7YEZ - chains E and R of the 22 polymer chains in the assembly; structure by electron microscopy, 3.40 A resolution.

# Chain E
Molecule: RNA helicase
Organism: Mammalian orthoreovirus 3
Notes: EC 3.6.4.13
Reference sequence: C9E874 (C9E874_9REOV); numbering as in UniProt (aligned over 1-1275)
Sequence (1275 residues; numbered 1 to 1275; the number before each row is that of its first residue):
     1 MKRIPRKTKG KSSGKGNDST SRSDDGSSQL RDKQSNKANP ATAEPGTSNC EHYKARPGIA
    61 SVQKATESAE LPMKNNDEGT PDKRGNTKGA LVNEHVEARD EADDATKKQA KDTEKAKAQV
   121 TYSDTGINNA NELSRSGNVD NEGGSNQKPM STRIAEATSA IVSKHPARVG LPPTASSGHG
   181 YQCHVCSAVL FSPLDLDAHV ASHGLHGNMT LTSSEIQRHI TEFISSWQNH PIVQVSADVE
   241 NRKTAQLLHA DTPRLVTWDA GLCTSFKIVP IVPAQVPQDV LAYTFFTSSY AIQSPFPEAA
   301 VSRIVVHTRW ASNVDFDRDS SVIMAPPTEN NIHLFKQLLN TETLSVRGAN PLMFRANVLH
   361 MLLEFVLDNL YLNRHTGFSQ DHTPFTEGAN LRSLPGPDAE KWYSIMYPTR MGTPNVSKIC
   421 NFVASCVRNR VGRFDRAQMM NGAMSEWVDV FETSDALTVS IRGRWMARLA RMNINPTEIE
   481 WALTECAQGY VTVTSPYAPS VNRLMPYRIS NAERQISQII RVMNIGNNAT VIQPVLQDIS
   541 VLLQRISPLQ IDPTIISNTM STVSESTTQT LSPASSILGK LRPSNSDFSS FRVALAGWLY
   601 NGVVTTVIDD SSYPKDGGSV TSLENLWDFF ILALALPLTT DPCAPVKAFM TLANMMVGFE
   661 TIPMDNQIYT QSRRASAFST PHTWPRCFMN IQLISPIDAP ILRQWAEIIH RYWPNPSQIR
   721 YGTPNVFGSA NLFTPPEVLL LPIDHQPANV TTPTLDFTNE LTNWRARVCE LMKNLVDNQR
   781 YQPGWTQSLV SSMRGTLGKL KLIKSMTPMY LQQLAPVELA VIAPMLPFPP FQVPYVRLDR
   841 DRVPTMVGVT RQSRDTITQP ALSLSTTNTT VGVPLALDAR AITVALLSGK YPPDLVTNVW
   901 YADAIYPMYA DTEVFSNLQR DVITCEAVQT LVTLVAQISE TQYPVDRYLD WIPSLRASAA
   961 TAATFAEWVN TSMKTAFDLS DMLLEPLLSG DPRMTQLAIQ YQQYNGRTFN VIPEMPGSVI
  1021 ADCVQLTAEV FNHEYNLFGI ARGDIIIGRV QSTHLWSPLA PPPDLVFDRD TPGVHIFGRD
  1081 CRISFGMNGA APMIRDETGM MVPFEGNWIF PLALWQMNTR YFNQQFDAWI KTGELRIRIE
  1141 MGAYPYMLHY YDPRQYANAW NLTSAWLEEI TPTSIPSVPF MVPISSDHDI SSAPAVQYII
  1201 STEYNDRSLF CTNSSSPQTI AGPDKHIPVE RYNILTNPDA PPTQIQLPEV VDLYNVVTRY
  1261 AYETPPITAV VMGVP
Disordered / not traced: 1-215

# Chain R
Molecule: RNA-directed RNA polymerase
Organism: Mammalian orthoreovirus 3
Notes: EC 2.7.7.48
Reference sequence: C9E870 (C9E870_9REOV); residue numbers follow UniProt; this construct covers 1-1267
Sequence (1267 residues; numbered 1 to 1267; the number before each row is that of its first residue):
     1 MSSMILTQFG PFIESISGIT DQSNDVFENA AKAFSMFTRS DVYKALDEIP FSEDAMLPIP
    61 PTIYTKPSHD SYYYIDALNR VRRKTYQGPD DVYVPNCSIV ELLEPHETLT SYGRLSEAIE
   121 NRAKDGDSQA RIATTYGRIA ESQARQIKAP LEKFVLALLV AEAGGSLYDP VLQKYDEIPG
   181 LSHNCPLWCF REICRHISGP LPDRAPYLYL SAGVFWLMSP RMTSAIPPLL SDLVNLAILQ
   241 QTAGLDPSLV RLGVQICLHA AASSSYAWFI LKTKSIFPQN TLHSMYESLE GGYCPNLEWL
   301 EPRSDYKFMY MGAMPLSTKY ARSAPSNDKK ARELGEKYGL SSVVSELRRR TKTYSKHDFT
   361 SVRYIRDAMA CTSGIFLVRT PTETVLQEYT QSPEIKVPIP QKDWTGPIGE IRILKDTTSS
   421 IARYLYRTWY LAAARMAAQP RTWDPLFQAI MRSQYVTARG GSGATLRESL YAINVSLPDF
   481 KGLPVKAATK IFQAAQLANL PFSHTSVAIL ADTSMGLRNQ VQRRPRSIMP LNVPQQQVSA
   541 PHTLTADYIN YHMNLSTTSG SAVIEKVIPL GVYASSPPNQ SINIDISACD ASITWDFFLS
   601 VIMAAIHEGV ASSSIGKPFM GVPASIVNDE SVVGVRAARP ISGMQNMIQH LSKLYKRGFS
   661 YRVNDSFSPG NDFTHMTTTF PSGSTATSTE HTANNSTMME TFLTVWGPEH TDDPDVLRLM
   721 KSLTIQRNYV CQGDDGLMII DGNTAGKVNS ETIQKMLELI SKYGEEFGWK YDIAYDGTAE
   781 YLKLYFIFGC RIPNLSRHPI VGKERANSSA EEPWPAILDQ IMGIFFNGVH DGLQWQRWIR
   841 YSWALCCAFS RQRTMTGESV GYLQYPMWSF VYWGLPLVKV FGSDPWIFSW YMPTGDLGMY
   901 SWISLIRPLM TRWMVANGYV TDKCSPVFGN ADYRKCFNEL KLYQGYYMAQ LPRNPKKSGR
   961 AAPREVREQF TQALSDYLMQ NPELKSRVLR GRSEWEKYGA GIIHNPPSLF DVPHKWYQGA
  1021 QEAATATREE LAEMDETLMR ARKHSYSSFS KLLEAYLLVK WRMCEAREPS VDLRLPLCAG
  1081 IDPLNSDPFL KMVSVGPMLQ STRKYFAQTL FMAKTVSGLD VNAIDSALLR LRTLGADKKA
  1141 LTAQLLMVGL QESEADALAG KIMLQDVNTV QLARVVNLAV PDTWMSLDFD TMFKHHVKLL
  1201 PKDGRHLNTD IPPRMGWLRA ILRFLGAGMA MTATGVAVDI YLEDIHGGGR SLGQRFMTWM
  1261 RQEGRSA
Disordered / not traced: 1-2, 559-566, 1264-1267

# How chain E and chain R interact
Pairs across the interface (38):
  Ile232(E) - Gly634(R)
  Asp238(E) - Asp416(R)
  Glu240(E) - Tyr430(R)  hydrogen bond
  Asn241(E) - Glu608(R)  hydrogen bond
  Arg242(E) - Ser631(R)
  Arg242(E) - Val632(R)
  Arg242(E) - Arg639(R)
  Thr244(E) - Ser612(R)
  Leu248(E) - Ile615(R)  hydrophobic
  Thr530(E) - Ser612(R)  hydrogen bond (backbone-side chain)
  Pro534(E) - Ile615(R)  hydrophobic
  Ile551(E) - Gln1151(R)
  Ile551(E) - Ser1153(R)
  Pro553(E) - Glu1152(R)
  Pro553(E) - Ser1153(R)  hydrogen bond (backbone-side chain)
  Pro553(E) - Asp1156(R)
  Thr554(E) - Glu1152(R)
  Thr554(E) - Asp1156(R)
  Ser557(E) - Lys1138(R)  hydrogen bond
  Ser557(E) - Asp1156(R)  hydrogen bond
  Ser561(E) - Lys1138(R)
  Glu565(E) - Leu1164(R)
  Thr567(E) - Pro1213(R)
  Thr568(E) - Pro1213(R)
  Thr570(E) - Asp1166(R)
  Ser572(E) - Leu1164(R)
  Ser575(E) - Lys1161(R)  hydrogen bond (side chain-backbone)
  Ser575(E) - Leu1164(R)
  Ser575(E) - Gln1165(R)
  Leu578(E) - Ala1157(R)
  Leu578(E) - Gly1160(R)
  Leu578(E) - Lys1161(R)
  Gly579(E) - Lys1161(R)
  Pro583(E) - Ser1153(R)
  Pro583(E) - Glu1154(R)
  Ser584(E) - Glu1154(R)  hydrogen bond (backbone-side chain)
  Asn585(E) - Gln1151(R)
  Ser586(E) - Arg441(R)  hydrogen bond
Interface residues without a listed pair, chain E (31 interface residues in all): Gln234, Ser236, Ala237, Ala574, Arg582
Interface residues without a listed pair, chain R (30 interface residues in all): Thr405, Lys415, Pro440, Ala611, Val633, Leu1158, Arg1214

# Summary
Chain E and chain R form an interface of 31 and 30 residues respectively; the contacts include 9 hydrogen
bonds. Among the polar pairs are Glu240(E)-Tyr430(R), Asn241(E)-Glu608(R) and Thr530(E)-Ser612(R).
Here chain E is RNA helicase and chain R is RNA-directed RNA polymerase, both from Mammalian orthoreovirus 3.
Entry 7YEZ (In situ structure of polymerase complex of mammalian reovirus in the reloaded state) was
determined by electron microscopy, deposited together with 7YED, 7YEV, 7YF0 and 7YFE.
